PDB entry 1NRS | X-ray diffraction, 2.40 A resolution | chains L and H of the 4 polymer chains in the assembly

[Chain L]
Protein: Alpha-thrombin (small subunit)
Organism: Homo sapiens
Notes: EC 3.4.21.5
Reference sequence: P00734 (THRB_HUMAN); aligned to UniProt positions 336-349 over residues 1-14 (the alignment contains insertions or deletions, so no single offset holds)
Chain sequence (36 residues; each row starts with the number of its first residue; a row labelled like 14A-14N holds insertion residues (14A, then the next letters in order)):
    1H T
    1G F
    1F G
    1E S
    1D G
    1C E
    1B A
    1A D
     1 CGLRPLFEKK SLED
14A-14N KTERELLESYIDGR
Disordered / not traced: 1H, 1G, 1F, 1E, 1D, 1C, 14L-14N

[Chain H]
Protein: Alpha-thrombin (large subunit)
Organism: Homo sapiens
Notes: EC 3.4.21.5
Reference sequence: P00734 (THRB_HUMAN); the construct lacks a stretch of the UniProt sequence and is renumbered around it, so the offset changes along the chain: 16-36 = UniProt 364-384; 37-60 = UniProt 386-409; 61-77 = UniProt 419-435; 78-97 = UniProt 437-456; 7 more segments
Chain sequence (259 residues; each row starts with the number of its first residue; note: 2 numbers in that range are skipped by the numbering (no residue carries them; nothing is unmodelled there); a row labelled like 60A-60I holds insertion residues (60A, then the next letters in order)):
    16 IVEGSDAEIG MSPWQVMLFR K
   36A S
    37 PQELLCGASL ISDRWVLTAA HCLL
60A-60I YPPWDKNFT
    61 ENDLLVRIGK HSRTRYE
   77A R
    78 NIEKISMLEK IYIHPRYNWR
   97A E
    98 NLDRDIALMK LKKPVAFSDY IHPVCLPDRE TA
129A-129C ASL
   130 LQAGYKGRVT GWGNLKETW
148A-148F TANVGK
   150 GQPSVLQVVN LPIVERPVCK DSTRIRITDN MFCAG
  184A Y
   185 KP
186A-186D DEGK
   187 RGDACEGDSG GPFVMKSP
204A-204B FN
   205 NRWYQMGIVS WGE
   219 GCD
  221A R
   222 DGKYGFYTHV FRLKKWIQKV IDQFGE
Disordered / not traced: 148A-148F, 247
UniProt features mapped onto this chain:
  - region: Ala183 to Val200 (High affinity receptor-binding region which is also known as the TP508 peptide)
  - active site (Charge relay system): His57, Asp102, Ser195
  - glycosylation: Asn60G (N-linked (GlcNAc...) (complex) asparagine)
Disulfides: Cys42-Cys58, Cys168-Cys182, Cys191-Cys220

[Interface between chain L and chain H]
Residue-residue contacts (56; chain L residue first):
  Cys1(L) - His119(H)
  Cys1(L) - Pro120(H)
  Cys1(L) - Val121(H)
  Cys1(L) - Cys122(H)  disulfide
  Cys1(L) - Arg206(H)  hydrogen bond (backbone-side chain)
  Asp1A(L) - His119(H)  salt bridge
  Asp1A(L) - Arg206(H)
  Ala1B(L) - Arg206(H)  hydrogen bond (backbone-side chain)
  Gly2(L) - Pro120(H)  hydrogen bond (backbone-backbone)
  Gly2(L) - Cys122(H)
  Gly2(L) - Arg206(H)
  Gly2(L) - Trp207(H)  hydrogen bond (backbone-backbone)
  Leu3(L) - His119(H)  hydrogen bond (backbone-side chain)
  Leu3(L) - Asn205(H)
  Leu3(L) - Arg206(H)
  Arg4(L) - Met26(H)  hydrogen bond (side chain-backbone)
  Arg4(L) - Pro28(H)
  Arg4(L) - Trp29(H)
  Arg4(L) - Arg137(H)
  Arg4(L) - Trp207(H)
  Pro5(L) - Ser115(H)
  Pro5(L) - Asp116(H)
  Pro5(L) - His119(H)
  Leu6(L) - Asp116(H)
  Phe7(L) - Glu23(H)
  Phe7(L) - Ile24(H)
  Phe7(L) - Gly25(H)
  Phe7(L) - Met26(H)  hydrophobic
  Glu8(L) - Lys202(H)  salt bridge
  Glu8(L) - Asn205(H)
  Glu8(L) - Trp207(H)  hydrogen bond
  Lys9(L) - His119(H)
  Asp14(L) - Glu23(H)
  Asp14(L) - Met26(H)
  Asp14(L) - Arg137(H)  salt bridge
  Lys14A(L) - Glu23(H)  hydrogen bond (backbone-side chain)
  Thr14B(L) - Arg137(H)  hydrogen bond
  Thr14B(L) - Asn159(H)  hydrogen bond
  Glu14C(L) - Arg137(H)
  Glu14C(L) - Lys202(H)  salt bridge
  Glu14E(L) - Lys135(H)  salt bridge
  Glu14E(L) - Asn159(H)  hydrogen bond
  Glu14E(L) - Tyr184A(H)
  Leu14F(L) - Lys135(H)
  Leu14F(L) - Asn159(H)
  Leu14F(L) - Trp207(H)  hydrophobic
  Leu14G(L) - Lys202(H)
  Ser14I(L) - Gly133(H)
  Ser14I(L) - Tyr134(H)
  Ser14I(L) - Lys135(H)  hydrogen bond (side chain-backbone)
  Tyr14J(L) - Tyr134(H)  hydrophobic
  Tyr14J(L) - Lys135(H)  hydrogen bond (side chain-backbone)
  Tyr14J(L) - Met201(H)
  Tyr14J(L) - Lys202(H)  hydrogen bond (side chain-backbone)
  Tyr14J(L) - Pro204(H)  hydrophobic
  Ile14K(L) - Tyr134(H)  hydrogen bond (backbone-side chain)
Other interface residues (no listed pair), chain H (27 interface residues in all): Tyr117, Leu129C, Gly136
Cross-chain cystine bridges: Cys1(L)-Cys122(H)

[In short]
21 residues of chain L face 27 of chain H across their interface, with 1 disulfide bond, 15 hydrogen bonds and
5 salt bridges. Polar contacts include Asp1A(L)-His119(H), Glu8(L)-Lys202(H) and Glu14E(L)-Lys135(H). Curated
annotation (UniProt) lists 3 active-site residues on chain H.
Here chain L is Alpha-thrombin (small subunit) and chain H is Alpha-thrombin (large subunit), both from Homo
sapiens. Entry 1NRS (Crystallographic structures of thrombin complexed with thrombin receptor peptides:
existence of expected and novel binding modes) was determined by X-ray diffraction, deposited together with
1NRN, 1NRO, 1NRP, 1NRQ and 1NRR.
